PDB entry 6KQF | X-ray diffraction, 2.45 A resolution | chains D and G of the 9 polymer chains in the assembly

# Chain D
Name: DNA-directed RNA polymerase subunit beta'
From: Thermus thermophilus (strain HB8 / ATCC 27634 / DSM 579)
Notes: EC 2.7.7.6
Reference sequence: Q8RQE8 (RPOC_THET8); numbering as in UniProt (aligned over 1-1524)
Chain sequence (1524 residues; each row starts with the number of its first residue):
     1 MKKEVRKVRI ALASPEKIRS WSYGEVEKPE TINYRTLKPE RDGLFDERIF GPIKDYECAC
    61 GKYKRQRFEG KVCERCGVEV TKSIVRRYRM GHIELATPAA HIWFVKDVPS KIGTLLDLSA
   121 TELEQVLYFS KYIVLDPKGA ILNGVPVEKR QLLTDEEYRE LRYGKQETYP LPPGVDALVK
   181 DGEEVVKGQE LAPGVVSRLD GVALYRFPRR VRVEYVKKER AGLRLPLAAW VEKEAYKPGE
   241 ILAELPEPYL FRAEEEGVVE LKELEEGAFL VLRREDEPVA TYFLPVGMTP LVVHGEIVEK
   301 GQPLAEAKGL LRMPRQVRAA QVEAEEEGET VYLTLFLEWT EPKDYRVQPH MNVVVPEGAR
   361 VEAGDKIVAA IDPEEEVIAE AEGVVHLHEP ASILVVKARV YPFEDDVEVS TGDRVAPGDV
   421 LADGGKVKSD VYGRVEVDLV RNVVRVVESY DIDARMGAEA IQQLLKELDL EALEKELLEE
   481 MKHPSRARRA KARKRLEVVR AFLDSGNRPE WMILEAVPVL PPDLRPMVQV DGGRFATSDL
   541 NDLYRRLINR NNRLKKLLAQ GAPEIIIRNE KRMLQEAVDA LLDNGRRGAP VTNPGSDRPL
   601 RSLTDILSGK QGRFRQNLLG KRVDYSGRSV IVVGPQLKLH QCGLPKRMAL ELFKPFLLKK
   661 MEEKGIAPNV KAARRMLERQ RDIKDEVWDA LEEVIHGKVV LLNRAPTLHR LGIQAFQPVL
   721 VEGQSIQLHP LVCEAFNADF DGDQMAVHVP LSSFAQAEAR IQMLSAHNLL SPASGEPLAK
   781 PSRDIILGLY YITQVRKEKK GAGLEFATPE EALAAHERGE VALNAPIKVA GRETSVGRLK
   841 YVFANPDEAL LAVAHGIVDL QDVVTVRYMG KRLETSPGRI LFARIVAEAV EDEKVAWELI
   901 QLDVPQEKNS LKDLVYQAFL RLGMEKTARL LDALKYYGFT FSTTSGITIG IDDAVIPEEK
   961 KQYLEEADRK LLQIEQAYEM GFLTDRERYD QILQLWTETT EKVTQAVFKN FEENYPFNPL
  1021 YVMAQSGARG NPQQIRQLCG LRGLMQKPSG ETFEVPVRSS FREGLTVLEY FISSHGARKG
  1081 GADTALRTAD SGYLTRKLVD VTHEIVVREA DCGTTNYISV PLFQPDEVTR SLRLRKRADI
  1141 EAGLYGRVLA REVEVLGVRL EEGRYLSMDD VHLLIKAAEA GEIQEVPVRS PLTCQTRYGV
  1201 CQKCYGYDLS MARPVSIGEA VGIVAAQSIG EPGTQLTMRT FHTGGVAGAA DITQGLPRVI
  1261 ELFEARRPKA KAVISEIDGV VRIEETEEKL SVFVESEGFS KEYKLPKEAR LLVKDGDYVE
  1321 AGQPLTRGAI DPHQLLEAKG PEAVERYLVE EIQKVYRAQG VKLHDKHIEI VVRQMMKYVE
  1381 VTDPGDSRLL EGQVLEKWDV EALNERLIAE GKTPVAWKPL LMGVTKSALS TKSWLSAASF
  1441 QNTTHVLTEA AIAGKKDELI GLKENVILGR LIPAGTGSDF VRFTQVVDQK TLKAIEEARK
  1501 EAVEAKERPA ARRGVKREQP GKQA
Unresolved in the structure: 1-2, 1238-1251, 1503-1524

# Chain G
Molecule: 21-nt DNA strand
Sequence (21 nucleotides; each row starts with the number of its first residue):
     1 CCTGCATCCG TGAGTCGAGG G
Unresolved in the structure: 1-3, 21

# How chain D and chain G interact
Contacting residue pairs - 17 pairs, chain D then chain G:
  Lys106(D) - DG10(G)  salt bridge to the phosphate
  Arg586(D) - DG10(G)  salt bridge to the phosphate
  Lys610(D) - DG14(G)  salt bridge to the phosphate
  Lys610(D) - DT15(G)  salt bridge to the phosphate
  Arg615(D) - DA13(G)  salt bridge to the phosphate
  Arg615(D) - DT15(G)  salt bridge to the phosphate
  Arg622(D) - DG17(G)  salt bridge to the phosphate
  Arg628(D) - DG17(G)  sugar contact
  Ala705(D) - DC16(G)  sugar contact
  Pro706(D) - DG14(G)  base contact
  Thr1088(D) - DG14(G)  sugar contact
  Ala1089(D) - DG14(G)  sugar contact
  Gly1092(D) - DG14(G)  sugar contact
  Tyr1093(D) - DG12(G)  sugar contact
  Tyr1093(D) - DA13(G)  sugar contact
  Tyr1093(D) - DG14(G)  sugar contact
  Asn1442(D) - DG12(G)  hydrogen bond to the phosphate
Also at the interface, not in a pair above, chain D (15 interface residues in all): Gln1441, Thr1443
Also at the interface, not in a pair above, chain G (8 interface residues in all): DT11

# Overview
15 residues of chain D face 8 of chain G across their interface; the contacts include 1 hydrogen bond and 7
salt bridges. Polar contacts include Asn1442(D)-DG12(G), Lys106(D)-DG10(G) and Arg586(D)-DG10(G).
Chain D is DNA-directed RNA polymerase subunit beta' (Thermus thermophilus (strain HB8 / ATCC 27634 / DSM
579)) and chain G is a 21-nt DNA strand; the structure, Thermus thermophilus initial transcription complex
comprising sigma A and 5'-OH RNA of 5 nt, was determined by X-ray diffraction (same publication as 6KQD, 6KQE,
6KQG, 6KQH, 6KQL, 6KQM and 6 further entries).
